PDB entry 4WJG | X-ray diffraction, 3.10 A resolution | chains F and I of the 10 polymer chains in the assembly

[Chain F]
Molecule: Hemoglobin subunit alpha
Source organism: Homo sapiens
UniProtKB: P69905 (HBA_HUMAN); residues 1-141 here correspond to UniProt positions 2-142 (UniProt number = residue number + 1)
Amino-acid sequence (141 residues; each row starts with the number of its first residue):
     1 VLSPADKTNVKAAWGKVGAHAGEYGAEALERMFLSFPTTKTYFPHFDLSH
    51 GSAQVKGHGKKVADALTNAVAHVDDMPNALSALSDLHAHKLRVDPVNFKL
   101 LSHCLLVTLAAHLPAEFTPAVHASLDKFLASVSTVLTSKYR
Bound ions: heme Fe: His-87 (together with oxygen molecule)
Small-molecule neighbours:
  - heme (HEM): Met-32, Thr-39, Tyr-42, Phe-43, Phe-46, His-58, Lys-61, Val-62, Ala-65, Leu-83, Leu-86, His-87, Leu-91, Val-93, Asn-97, Phe-98, Leu-101, Val-132, Ser-133, Leu-136
  - oxygen molecule (OXY): Phe-43, His-58, Val-62
UniProt features mapped onto this chain:
  - binding site (O2): His-58
  - binding site (heme b): His-87
  - site: Thr-8, Asn-9 (Microbial infection: Cleavage), Lys-11 (Not glycated), Ala-13, Trp-14 (Microbial infection: Cleavage), Tyr-24, Gly-25 (Microbial infection: Cleavage), Leu-29, Glu-30 (Microbial infection: Cleavage), His-45, Phe-46 (Microbial infection: Cleavage), Asp-47, Leu-48 (Microbial infection: Cleavage), Ser-52, Ala-53 (Microbial infection: Cleavage), Val-55, Lys-56 (Microbial infection: Cleavage), Lys-56 (Not glycated), Gly-59, Lys-60 (Microbial infection: Cleavage), Lys-60 (Not glycated), Lys-90 (Not glycated), Leu-91, Arg-92 (Microbial infection: Cleavage), Lys-99 (Not glycated), Leu-106, Val-107 (Microbial infection: Cleavage), Thr-108, Leu-109 (Microbial infection: Cleavage), Val-121, His-122 (Microbial infection: Cleavage), Ser-133, Thr-134 (Microbial infection: Cleavage)
  - modified residue: Ser-3 (Phosphoserine), Lys-7 (N6-succinyllysine), Thr-8 (Phosphothreonine), Lys-11 (N6-succinyllysine), Lys-16 (N6-acetyllysine), Tyr-24 (Phosphotyrosine), Ser-35 (Phosphoserine), Lys-40 (N6-succinyllysine), Ser-49 (Phosphoserine), Ser-102 (Phosphoserine), Thr-108 (Phosphothreonine), Ser-124 (Phosphoserine), Ser-131 (Phosphoserine), Thr-134 (Phosphothreonine), Thr-137 (Phosphothreonine), Ser-138 (Phosphoserine)
  - glycosylation (N-linked (Glc) (glycation) lysine): Lys-7, Lys-16, Lys-40, Lys-61

[Chain I]
Molecule: Iron-regulated surface determinant protein H
Source organism: Staphylococcus aureus subsp. aureus N315
UniProtKB: Q99TD3 (ISDH_STAAN); residue numbers follow UniProt; this construct covers 86-229
Amino-acid sequence (146 residues; row label = number of the first residue in the row):
    84 GSADESLKDAIKDPALENKEHDIGPREQVNFQLLDKNNETQYYHFFSIKD
   134 PADVYYTKKKAEVELDINTASTWKKFEVYENNQKLPVRLVSYSPVPEDHA
   184 YIRFPVSDGTQELKIVSSTQIDDGEETNYDYTKLVFAKPIYNDPSL
Disordered / not traced: 84-85
Sequence notes: expression tag (84-85)

[Chain F / chain I interface]
Pairs across the interface (27):
  Pro-4(F) / Ser-154(I)
  Pro-4(F) / Thr-155(I)
  Pro-4(F) / Val-178(I)  hydrophobic
  Pro-4(F) / Asp-181(I)
  Ala-5(F) / Ile-204(I)  hydrophobic
  Lys-7(F) / Thr-152(I)
  Thr-8(F) / Tyr-126(I)
  Thr-8(F) / Thr-152(I)
  Thr-8(F) / Thr-155(I)  hydrogen bond
  Asn-9(F) / Ile-204(I)
  Lys-11(F) / Tyr-126(I)
  Lys-11(F) / Phe-129(I)
  Lys-11(F) / Ser-130(I)  hydrogen bond
  Lys-11(F) / Asn-151(I)  hydrogen bond
  Lys-11(F) / Thr-152(I)  hydrogen bond
  Ala-12(F) / Tyr-126(I)
  Trp-14(F) / Phe-129(I)
  Gly-15(F) / Tyr-125(I)
  Gly-15(F) / Phe-129(I)
  Gly-18(F) / Tyr-125(I)
  Ala-19(F) / Tyr-125(I)  hydrogen bond (backbone-side chain)
  Thr-67(F) / Phe-129(I)
  Val-70(F) / Phe-129(I)  hydrophobic
  Ala-71(F) / Phe-129(I)
  Asp-74(F) / Asn-151(I)
  Asp-74(F) / Glu-180(I)
  Asp-74(F) / His-182(I)  salt bridge
Also at the interface, not in a pair above, chain F (16 interface residues in all): Val-73
Also at the interface, not in a pair above, chain I (14 interface residues in all): Pro-179

[Summary]
16 residues of chain F face 14 of chain I across their interface, with 5 hydrogen bonds and 1 salt bridge.
Polar pairs include Asp-74(F)/His-182(I), Thr-8(F)/Thr-155(I) and Lys-11(F)/Ser-130(I). Ligands of chain F:
heme and oxygen molecule.
Chain F is Hemoglobin subunit alpha (Homo sapiens) and chain I is Iron-regulated surface determinant protein H
(Staphylococcus aureus subsp. aureus N315); the structure, Structure of T. brucei haptoglobin-hemoglobin
receptor binding to human haptoglobin-hemoglobin, was determined by X-ray diffraction.
